8IGS - chains J and K of the 7 polymer chains in the assembly; structure by electron microscopy, 3.40 A resolution.

Chain J:
Molecule: DNA-directed RNA polymerase subunit beta'
From: Escherichia coli (strain K12)
Notes: EC 2.7.7.6
UniProtKB: P0A8T7 (RPOC_ECOLI); numbering as in UniProt (aligned over 1-1407)
Amino-acid sequence (1407 residues; numbered 1 to 1407; the number before each row is that of its first residue):
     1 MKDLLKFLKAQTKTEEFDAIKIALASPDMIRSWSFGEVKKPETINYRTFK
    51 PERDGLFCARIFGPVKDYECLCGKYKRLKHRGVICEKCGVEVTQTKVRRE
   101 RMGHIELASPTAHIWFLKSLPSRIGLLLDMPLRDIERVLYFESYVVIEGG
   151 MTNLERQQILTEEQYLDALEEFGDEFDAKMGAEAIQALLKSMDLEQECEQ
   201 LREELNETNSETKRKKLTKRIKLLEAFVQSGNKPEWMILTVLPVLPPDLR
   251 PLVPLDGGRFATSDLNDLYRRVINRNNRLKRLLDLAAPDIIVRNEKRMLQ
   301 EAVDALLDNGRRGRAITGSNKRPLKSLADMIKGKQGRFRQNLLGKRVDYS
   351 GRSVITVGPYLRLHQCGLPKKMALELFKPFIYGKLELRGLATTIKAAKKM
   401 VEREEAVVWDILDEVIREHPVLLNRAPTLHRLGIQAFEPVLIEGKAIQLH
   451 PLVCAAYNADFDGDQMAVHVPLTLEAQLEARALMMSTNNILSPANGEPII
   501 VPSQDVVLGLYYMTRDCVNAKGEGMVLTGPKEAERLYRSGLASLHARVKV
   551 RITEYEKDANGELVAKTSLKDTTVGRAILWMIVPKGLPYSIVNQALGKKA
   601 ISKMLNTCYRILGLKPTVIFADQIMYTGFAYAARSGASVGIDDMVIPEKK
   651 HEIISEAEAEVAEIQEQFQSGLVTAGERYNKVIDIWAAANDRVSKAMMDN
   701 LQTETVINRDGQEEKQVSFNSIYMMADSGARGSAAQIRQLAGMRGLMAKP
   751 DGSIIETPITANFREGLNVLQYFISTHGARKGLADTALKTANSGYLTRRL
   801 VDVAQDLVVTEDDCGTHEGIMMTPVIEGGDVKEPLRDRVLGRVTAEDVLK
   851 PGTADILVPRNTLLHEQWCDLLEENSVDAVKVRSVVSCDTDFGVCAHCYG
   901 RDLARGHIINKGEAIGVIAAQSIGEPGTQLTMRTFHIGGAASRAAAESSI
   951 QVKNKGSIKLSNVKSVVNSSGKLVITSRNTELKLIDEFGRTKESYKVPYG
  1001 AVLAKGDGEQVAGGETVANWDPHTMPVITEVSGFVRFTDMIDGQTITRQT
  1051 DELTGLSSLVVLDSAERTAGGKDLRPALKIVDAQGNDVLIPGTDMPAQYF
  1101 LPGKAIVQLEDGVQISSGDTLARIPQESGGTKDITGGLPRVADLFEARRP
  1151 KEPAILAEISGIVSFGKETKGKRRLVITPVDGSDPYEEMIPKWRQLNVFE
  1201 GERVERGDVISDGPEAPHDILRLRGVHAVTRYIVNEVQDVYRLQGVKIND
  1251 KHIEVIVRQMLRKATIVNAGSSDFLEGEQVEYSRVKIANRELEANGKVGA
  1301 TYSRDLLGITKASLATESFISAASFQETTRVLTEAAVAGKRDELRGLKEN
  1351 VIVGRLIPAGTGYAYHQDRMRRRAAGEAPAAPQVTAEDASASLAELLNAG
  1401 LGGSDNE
Not modelled in the structure: 1-15, 931-1136, 1376-1407
Ion coordination: Zn2+ site 1: Cys70, Cys72, Cys85, Cys88; Mg2+: Asp460, Asp462, Asp464; Zn2+ site 2: Cys814, Cys888, Cys895, Cys898
UniProt features mapped onto this chain:
  - binding site (Zn(2+)): Cys70, Cys72, Cys85, Cys88, Cys814, Cys888, Cys895, Cys898
  - binding site (Mg(2+)): Asp460, Asp462, Asp464
  - modified residue: Lys983 (N6-acetyllysine)
  - mutagenesis: Gln504 (Q504P: Resistant to antibiotics salinamide A and B), Asn690 (N690D: Resistant to antibiotics salinamide A and B), Met697 (M697V: Resistant to antibiotics salinamide A and B), Ala735 (A735T: Resistant to antibiotics salinamide A and B), Arg738 (R738C/H/P/S: Resistant to antibiotics salinamide A and B), Ala748 (A748E: Resistant to antibiotics salinamide A and B), Pro758 (P758S/T: Resistant to antibiotics salinamide A and B), Phe763 (F763C: Resistant to antibiotics salinamide A and B), Ser775 (S775A: Resistant to antibiotics salinamide A and B), Ala779 (A779T/V: Resistant to antibiotics salinamide A and B), Arg780 (R780C: Resistant to antibiotics salinamide A and B), Gly782 (G782A/C: Resistant to antibiotics salinamide A and B), 1 further mutagenesis entry in UniProt

Chain K:
Molecule: DNA-directed RNA polymerase subunit omega
From: Escherichia coli (strain K12)
Notes: EC 2.7.7.6
UniProtKB: P0A800 (RPOZ_ECOLI); numbering as in UniProt (aligned over 1-91)
Amino-acid sequence (91 residues; each row starts with the number of its first residue):
     1 MARVTVQDAVEKIGNRFDLVLVAARRARQMQVGGKDPLVPEENDKTTVIA
    51 LREIEEGLINNQILDVRERQEQQEQEAAELQAVTAIAEGRR
Not modelled in the structure: 1, 78-91

Chain J / chain K interface:
Contacting residue pairs (53):
  His364(J) - Val4(K)
  Glu414(J) - Lys45(K)  hydrogen bond (backbone-side chain)
  Val415(J) - Lys45(K)  hydrogen bond (backbone-side chain)
  Ile416(J) - Lys45(K)
  Arg417(J) - Asn43(K)  hydrogen bond (side chain-backbone)
  Arg417(J) - Asp44(K)  salt bridge
  Arg417(J) - Lys45(K)
  Glu418(J) - Ala2(K)
  Glu418(J) - Asp44(K)
  Glu418(J) - Lys45(K)  hydrogen bond (side chain-backbone)
  Glu418(J) - Val48(K)
  Glu438(J) - Arg3(K)
  Leu474(J) - Ala27(K)
  Leu474(J) - Arg28(K)
  Leu474(J) - Gln31(K)
  Leu474(J) - Thr46(K)
  Leu474(J) - Thr47(K)
  Glu475(J) - Ala24(K)
  Glu475(J) - Arg28(K)  salt bridge
  Gln477(J) - Thr47(K)
  Leu478(J) - Val20(K)
  Leu478(J) - Ala23(K)
  Leu478(J) - Ala24(K)
  Leu478(J) - Thr47(K)
  Leu478(J) - Leu51(K)  hydrophobic
  Glu479(J) - Val20(K)
  Arg481(J) - Arg3(K)  hydrogen bond (side chain-backbone)
  Arg481(J) - Val6(K)
  Arg481(J) - Val48(K)
  Arg481(J) - Leu51(K)
  Ala482(J) - Val6(K)  hydrophobic
  Ala482(J) - Arg16(K)  hydrogen bond (backbone-side chain)
  Ala482(J) - Leu19(K)  hydrophobic
  Leu483(J) - Arg16(K)
  Thr487(J) - Val4(K)  hydrogen bond (side chain-backbone)
  Thr487(J) - Thr5(K)
  Asn488(J) - Arg16(K)
  Leu614(J) - Gln7(K)
  Lys615(J) - Thr5(K)
  Lys615(J) - Gln7(K)
  Lys615(J) - Asp8(K)  salt bridge
  Arg905(J) - Arg16(K)
  Asn910(J) - Asn15(K)  hydrogen bond (side chain-backbone)
  Asn910(J) - Arg16(K)
  Lys911(J) - Asn15(K)
  Lys911(J) - Phe17(K)
  Gly912(J) - Phe17(K)
  Glu913(J) - Phe17(K)
  Gly1360(J) - Phe17(K)
  Thr1361(J) - Phe17(K)
  Thr1361(J) - Val20(K)
  Thr1361(J) - Leu21(K)
  Ala1364(J) - Leu21(K)  hydrophobic
Other interface residues (no listed pair), chain J (29 interface residues in all): Arg362, His419
Other interface residues (no listed pair), chain K (26 interface residues in all): Glu42

Overview:
29 residues of chain J and 26 residues of chain K are in contact; the contacts include 8 hydrogen bonds and 3
salt bridges. Among the polar pairs are Arg417(J)-Asp44(K), Glu475(J)-Arg28(K) and Lys615(J)-Asp8(K).
Here chain J is DNA-directed RNA polymerase subunit beta' and chain K is DNA-directed RNA polymerase subunit
omega, both from Escherichia coli (strain K12). Entry 8IGS (Cryo-EM structure of RNAP-promoter open complex at
lambda promoter PRE) was determined by electron microscopy (same publication as 8IGR).
